1C0M - chains A and B; structure by X-ray diffraction, 2.53 A resolution.

Chain A (and B):
Molecule: Protein (INTEGRASE)
Organism: Rous sarcoma virus
Notes: EC 2.7.7.49; chain B of this document is another copy of the same molecule, construct and numbering; everything in this record applies to it too
Reference sequence: P03354 (POL_RSVP); residues 49-286 here correspond to UniProt positions 621-858 (UniProt number = residue number + 572)
Chain sequence (238 residues; numbered 49 to 286; the number before each row is that of its first residue):
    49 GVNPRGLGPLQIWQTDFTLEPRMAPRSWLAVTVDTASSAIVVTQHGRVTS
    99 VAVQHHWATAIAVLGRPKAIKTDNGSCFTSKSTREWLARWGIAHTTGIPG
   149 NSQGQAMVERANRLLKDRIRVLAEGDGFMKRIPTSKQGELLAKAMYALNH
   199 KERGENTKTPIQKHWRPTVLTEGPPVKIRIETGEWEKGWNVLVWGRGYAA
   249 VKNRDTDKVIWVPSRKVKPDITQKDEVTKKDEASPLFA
Unresolved in the structure: 270-286 (chain B: 49-53, 270-286)
Sequence notes: engineered mutation K199 (Phe771 in P03354)
What the authors report for this chain:
  - catalytic residues: D64, D121, E157
  - mutagenesis - A190K: decreased catalytic activity
  - mutagenesis - F199K: unchanged catalytic activity
  - conformationally variable residues (order/disorder transition): G145 to A154
  - contacts within the chain: S85-H212 (hydrogen bond), D82-H212 (hydrogen bond)
  - self-association interface (contacts with another copy of this molecule); pairs are residue here / residue on that copy: W213-W213 (pi stacking), I209, R214, T216, P222, L240, V265

How chain A and chain B interact:
Contacting residue pairs (66):
  V99(A) with S183(B); K184(B)
  Q102(A) with E187(B)
  H103(A) with G186(B); E187(B), hydrogen bond (side chain-backbone)
  A106(A) with E187(B); A190(B)
  T107(A) with A190(B)
  I109(A) with Y194(B), hydrophobic; H198(B)
  A110(A) with A190(B); Y194(B), hydrophobic; H198(B), hydrogen bond (backbone-side chain)
  G113(A) with H198(B)
  R114(A) with Y194(B)
  W134(A) with E187(B), hydrogen bond
  W138(A) with K191(B); Y194(B), hydrophobic
  S183(A) with H103(B), hydrogen bond (backbone-side chain)
  E187(A) with Q102(B); H103(B), salt bridge; A106(B); W134(B), hydrogen bond
  A190(A) with A106(B); A110(B)
  K191(A) with W138(B)
  M193(A) with A110(B)
  Y194(A) with I109(B), hydrophobic; R114(B); W138(B), hydrophobic
  H198(A) with I109(B); A110(B); G113(B); W213(B)
  I209(A) with W213(B), hydrophobic
  W213(A) with W213(B); P215(B); T216(B), hydrogen bond (backbone-backbone)
  R214(A) with R214(B), hydrogen bond (side chain-backbone); T216(B); L218(B)
  P215(A) with T216(B); V217(B); L218(B), hydrogen bond (backbone-backbone)
  T216(A) with L218(B); E220(B)
  V217(A) with L218(B), hydrogen bond (backbone-backbone); T219(B)
  L218(A) with L240(B)
  P222(A) with V241(B), hydrophobic; A248(B), hydrophobic; W259(B), hydrophobic
  P223(A) with W259(B), hydrogen bond (backbone-side chain)
  V224(A) with W259(B), hydrophobic
  W242(A) with V241(B), hydrophobic; W242(B); G243(B); R244(B); W259(B), hydrophobic
  R263(A) with R244(B)
  V265(A) with R244(B), hydrogen bond (backbone-side chain)
  K266(A) with R244(B)
  P267(A) with R244(B); Y246(B), hydrophobic; W259(B), hydrophobic
  D268(A) with W259(B)
Other interface residues (no listed pair), chain A (41 interface residues in all): V111, L112, K206, T219, W233, V239, S262
Other interface residues (no listed pair), chain B (39 interface residues in all): V99, T107, V111, L112, M193, G221

Summary:
The interface between chain A and chain B involves 41 residues on one side and 39 on the other, with 11
hydrogen bonds and 1 salt bridge. Polar pairs include E187(A)-H103(B), A110(A)-H198(B) and W134(A)-E187(B).
From the paper: catalytic residues D64(A), D121(A) and E157(A); A190K of chain A reduces catalytic activity.
Chain A and chain B are both Protein (INTEGRASE) (Rous sarcoma virus); the structure, Crystal structure of rsv
two-domain integrase, was determined by X-ray diffraction, deposited together with 1C1A.
